Entry 4EBV (X-ray diffraction, 1.67 A resolution); this record covers chain A.

[Chain A]
Molecule: Focal adhesion kinase 1
From: Homo sapiens
Notes: EC 2.7.10.2
UniProt: Q05397 (FAK1_HUMAN); numbering as in UniProt (aligned over 411-686)
Sequence (304 residues; row label = number of the first residue in the row):
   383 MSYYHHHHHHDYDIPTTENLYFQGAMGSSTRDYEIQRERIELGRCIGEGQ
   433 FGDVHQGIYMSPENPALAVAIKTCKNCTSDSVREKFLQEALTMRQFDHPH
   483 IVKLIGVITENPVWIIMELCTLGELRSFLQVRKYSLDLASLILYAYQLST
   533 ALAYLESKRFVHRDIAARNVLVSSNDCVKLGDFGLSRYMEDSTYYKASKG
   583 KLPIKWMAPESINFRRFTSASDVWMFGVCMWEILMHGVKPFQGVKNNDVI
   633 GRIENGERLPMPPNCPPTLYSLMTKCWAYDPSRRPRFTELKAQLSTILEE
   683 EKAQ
Not modelled in the structure: 383-409, 568-582
Disulfide bonds: Cys-456/Cys-459
Differences from the reference sequence: initiating methionine (383); expression tag (384-410)
Small-molecule neighbours: 0O7 (8-(4-ethylphenyl)-5-methyl-2,5-dihydropyrazolo[4,3-c][2,1]benzothiazine 4,4-dioxide): Thr-474, Met-475, Phe-478, Ile-483, Leu-534, Leu-537, Phe-542, His-544, Arg-550, Asn-551, Val-552, Leu-562, Gly-563, Asp-564, Asp-604, Met-607, Phe-608, Cys-611, Phe-669
UniProt features mapped onto this chain:
  - active site: Asp-546 (Proton acceptor)
  - binding site (ATP): Ile-428 to Gly-434, Lys-454, Glu-500 to Cys-502
  - modified residue: Tyr-570 (Phosphotyrosine), Tyr-576 (Phosphotyrosine), Tyr-577 (Phosphotyrosine), Ser-580 (Phosphoserine)

[Overview]
Bound to chain A: compound 0O7. From UniProt: active-site residue Asp-546 and 11 ATP-binding residues.
Chain A is Focal adhesion kinase 1 (Homo sapiens); the structure, Structure of Focal Adhesion Kinase catalytic
domain in complex with novel allosteric inhibitor, was determined by X-ray diffraction, deposited together
with 4EBW.
